Entry 7SGZ (electron microscopy, 3.17 A resolution); this record covers chains C and G of the 10 polymer chains in the assembly.

# Chain C
Molecule: Replication factor C subunit 3
Organism: Saccharomyces cerevisiae
Reference sequence: P38629 (RFC3_YEAST); residue numbers follow UniProt; this construct covers 1-340
Chain sequence (340 residues; numbered 1 to 340; the number before each row is that of its first residue):
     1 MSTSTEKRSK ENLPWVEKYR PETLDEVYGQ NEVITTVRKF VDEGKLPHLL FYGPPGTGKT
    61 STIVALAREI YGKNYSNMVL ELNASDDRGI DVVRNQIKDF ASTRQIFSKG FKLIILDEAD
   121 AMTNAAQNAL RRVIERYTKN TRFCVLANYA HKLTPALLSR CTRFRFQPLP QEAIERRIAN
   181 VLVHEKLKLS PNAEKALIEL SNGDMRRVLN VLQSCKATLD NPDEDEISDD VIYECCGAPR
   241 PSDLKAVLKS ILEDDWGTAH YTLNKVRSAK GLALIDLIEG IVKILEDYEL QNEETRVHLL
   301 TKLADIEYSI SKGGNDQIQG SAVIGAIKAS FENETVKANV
Unresolved in the structure: 1-8, 334-340
Ion coordination: Mg2+: Asp117 (together with ATP-gamma-S)
Small-molecule neighbours:
  - ATP-gamma-S (AGS; phosphothiophosphoric acid-adenylate ester), molecule 1: Val16, Tyr19, Arg20, Pro21, Glu26, Val27, Tyr28, Gln30, Pro55, Gly56, Thr57, Gly58, Lys59, Thr60, Ser61, Asp117, Asn148, Leu169, Arg177, Met205, Arg206, Leu209
  - ATP-gamma-S (AGS), molecule 2: Arg131, Glu135, Ala156, Arg160
Curated features (UniProtKB/Swiss-Prot):
  - binding site (ATP): Val16 to Tyr19, Arg20, Tyr28, Gly53 to Ser61, Asn148, Arg206
  - modified residue: Ser2 (N-acetylserine)

# Chain G
Molecule: DNA damage checkpoint control protein RAD17
Organism: Saccharomyces cerevisiae
Reference sequence: P48581 (RAD17_YEAST); numbering as in UniProt (aligned over 1-401)
Chain sequence (401 residues; row label = number of the first residue in the row):
     1 MRINSELANK FSASTVHLEH ITTALSCLTP FGSKDDVLIF IDADGLSFVR ENNHVIKIQL
    61 LLSRELFMSY SYRNETEDHM KLCVKINHIL DSVSVMNRNS DDIVECTLSY DGHGSPFVLI
   121 FEDSFISERV EYSTYLIKDF DTNGLELDRE RISFEAIIKG EALHSALKDL KEIGCKECYV
   181 YAKTEANDEN VFALISKSQL GFSKIKLPSN RSILEKLQVF DGDSTTVIDG FAVIGFFDFT
   241 SFDKIRKSTK IASKVLFRMD VHGVLSVNIL SQTDDVIITD TTRPSNNRPG SIRQLQLPKD
   301 YPGIVIEVCM LEKESIDEAA QTEIELLMET NELGNRNSFK KSTIRKRYGT DKGNETSNDN
   361 LLQLNGKKIK LPSEEENNKN RESEDEENHC KYPTKDIPIF F
Unresolved in the structure: 1-8, 272-301, 331-401
Curated features (UniProtKB/Swiss-Prot):
  - modified residue: Ser383 (Phosphoserine)
  - mutagenesis: Glu128 (E128K: In RAD17-1; UV-sensitive)

# Chain C / chain G interface
Pairs across the interface - 27 pairs, chain C then chain G:
  Arg68(C) - Phe140(G)
  Tyr75(C) - Phe140(G)  hydrophobic
  Ser76(C) - His54(G)  hydrogen bond (backbone-side chain)
  Ser76(C) - Phe140(G)
  Ser76(C) - Asn143(G)
  Asn77(C) - His54(G)  hydrogen bond
  Asn77(C) - Leu145(G)
  Gln96(C) - Asn53(G)
  Asp99(C) - Val55(G)
  Phe100(C) - Asn53(G)
  Phe100(C) - His54(G)
  Ser102(C) - Glu312(G)
  Ser102(C) - Lys313(G)
  Ser102(C) - Glu314(G)  hydrogen bond (backbone-backbone)
  Thr103(C) - Val55(G)
  Thr103(C) - Leu311(G)
  Thr103(C) - Glu312(G)
  Arg104(C) - Val261(G)
  Arg104(C) - His262(G)
  Arg104(C) - Glu312(G)
  Arg104(C) - Lys313(G)
  Arg104(C) - Glu314(G)
  Gln105(C) - His262(G)  hydrogen bond
  Ile106(C) - His262(G)
  Tyr137(C) - Glu314(G)
  Lys139(C) - Glu314(G)  salt bridge
  Asn140(C) - Glu314(G)
Interface residues without a listed pair, chain C (17 interface residues in all): Lys73, Lys109
Interface residues without a listed pair, chain G (16 interface residues in all): Asp141, Thr142, Asp238, Val264

# Overview
17 residues of chain C and 16 residues of chain G are in contact, with 4 hydrogen bonds and 1 salt bridge.
Among the polar pairs are Lys139(C)-Glu314(G), Ser76(C)-His54(G) and Asn77(C)-His54(G). Ligands of chain C:
ATP-gamma-S.
Chain C is Replication factor C subunit 3 and chain G is DNA damage checkpoint control protein RAD17, both
from Saccharomyces cerevisiae; the structure, Structure of the yeast Rad24-RFC loader bound to DNA and the
closed 9-1-1 clamp, was determined by electron microscopy (same publication as 7SH2).
